PDB entry 3RAE | X-ray diffraction, 2.90 A resolution | chains C and F of the 8 polymer chains in the assembly

# Chain C
Name: DNA topoisomerase 4 subunit B
Source organism: Streptococcus pneumoniae
Notes: EC 5.99.1.-
Reference sequence: Q59961 (PARE_STRPN); numbering as in UniProt (aligned over 404-647)
Chain sequence (268 residues; row label = number of the first residue in the row):
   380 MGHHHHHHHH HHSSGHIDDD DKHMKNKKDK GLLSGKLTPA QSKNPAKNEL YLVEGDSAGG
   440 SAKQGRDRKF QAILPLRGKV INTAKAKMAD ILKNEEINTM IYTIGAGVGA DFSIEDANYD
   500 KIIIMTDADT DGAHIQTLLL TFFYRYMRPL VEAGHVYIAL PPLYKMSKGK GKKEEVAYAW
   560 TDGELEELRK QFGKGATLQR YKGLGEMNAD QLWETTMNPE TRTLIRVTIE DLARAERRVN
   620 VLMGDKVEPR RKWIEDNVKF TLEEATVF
Disordered / not traced: 380-413, 545-556, 570-576, 641-647
Construct notes: expression tag (380-403)
Bound ions: Mg2+: Asp506, Asp508
Small-molecule neighbours: Levofloxacin (LFX; (3S)-9-fluoro-3-methyl-10-(4-methylpiperazin-1-yl)-7-oxo-2,3-dihydro-7H-[1,4]oxazino[2,3,4-ij]quinoline-6-carboxylic acid): Arg456, Gly457, Glu474
Curated features (UniProtKB/Swiss-Prot):
  - binding site (Mg(2+)): Glu433, Asp506, Asp508
  - site (Interaction with DNA): Lys458, Asn461, His513, Arg629
What the authors report for this chain:
  - binding site for Levofloxacin: Glu474, Glu475

# Chain F
Molecule: 11-nt DNA strand
Sequence (11 nucleotides; row label = number of the first residue in the row):
     1 AGTCATTCAT G

# Chain C / chain F interface
Contacting residue pairs - 17 pairs, chain C then chain F:
  Lys458(C) with DT6(F), sugar contact; DT7(F), sugar contact
  Val459(C) with DT7(F), sugar contact
  Ile460(C) with DT6(F), phosphate contact; DT7(F), phosphate contact
  Asn461(C) with DT7(F), hydrogen bond to the phosphate; DC8(F), hydrogen bond to the phosphate
  Lys464(C) with DC8(F), salt bridge to the phosphate; DA9(F), salt bridge to the phosphate
  Asn473(C) with DT6(F), hydrogen bond to the phosphate
  His513(C) with DT7(F), hydrogen bond to the phosphate; DC8(F), salt bridge to the phosphate
  Met622(C) with DC8(F), phosphate contact
  Val626(C) with DA9(F), phosphate contact; DT10(F), phosphate contact
  Arg629(C) with DA9(F), salt bridge to the phosphate
  Arg630(C) with DT10(F), salt bridge to the phosphate
Also at the interface, not in a pair above, chain C (13 interface residues in all): Gly457, Leu517
Also at the interface, not in a pair above, chain F (6 interface residues in all): DA5

# Overview
13 residues of chain C face 6 of chain F across their interface, with 4 hydrogen bonds and 5 salt bridges.
Polar pairs include Asn461(C)-DT7(F), Asn461(C)-DC8(F) and Asn473(C)-DT6(F). Chain C binds Levofloxacin.
UniProt lists 3 Mg2+-binding residues on chain C. The paper reports a binding site for Levofloxacin at
Glu474(C) and Glu475(C).
Chain C is DNA topoisomerase 4 subunit B (Streptococcus pneumoniae) and chain F is an 11-nt DNA strand; the
structure, Quinolone(Levofloxacin)-DNA cleavage complex of type IV topoisomerase from S. pneumoniae, was
determined by X-ray diffraction, deposited together with 5EIX.
